5S4P - chains B and E of the 6 polymer chains in the assembly; structure by X-ray diffraction, 2.29 A resolution.

# Chain B
Name: Tubulin beta-2B chain
Organism: Bos taurus
Reference sequence: Q6B856 (TBB2B_BOVIN); the author numbering skips numbers that UniProt does not, so the offset changes along the chain: 1-42 = UniProt 1-42; 45-360 = UniProt 43-358; 369-455 = UniProt 359-445
Amino-acid sequence (445 residues; each row starts with the number of its first residue; note: 10 numbers in that range are skipped by the numbering (no residue carries them; nothing is unmodelled there)):
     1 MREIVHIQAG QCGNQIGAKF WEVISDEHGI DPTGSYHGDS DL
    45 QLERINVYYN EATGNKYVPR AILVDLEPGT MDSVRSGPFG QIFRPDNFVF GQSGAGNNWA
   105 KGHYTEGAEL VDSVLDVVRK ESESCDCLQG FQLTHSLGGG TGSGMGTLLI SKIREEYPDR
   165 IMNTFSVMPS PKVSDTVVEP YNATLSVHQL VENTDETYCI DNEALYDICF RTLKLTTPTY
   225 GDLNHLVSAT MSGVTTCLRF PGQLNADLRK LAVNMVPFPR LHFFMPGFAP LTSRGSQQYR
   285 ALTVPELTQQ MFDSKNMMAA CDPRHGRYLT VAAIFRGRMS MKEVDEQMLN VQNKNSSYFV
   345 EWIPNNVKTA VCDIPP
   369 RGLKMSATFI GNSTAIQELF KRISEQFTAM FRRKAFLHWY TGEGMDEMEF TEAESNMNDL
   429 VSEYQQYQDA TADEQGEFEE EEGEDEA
Disordered / not traced: 276-280, 438-455
Ion coordination: Mg2+: Q11 (together with GDP); Ca2+: E113 (shared with 1 residue of chain C)
Residues lining bound ligands:
  - GDP (guanosine-5'-diphosphate): G10, Q11, C12, Q15, I16, D69, A99, N101, S140, G142, G143, G144, T145, G146, S147, V171, P173, V177, D179, E183, N206, L209, Y224, L227, N228
  - WNY (1-[4-(4-chlorophenyl)piperazin-1-yl]ethan-1-one), molecule 1: V177, S178, D179, Y210, P222, T223, Y224, L227
  - WNY, molecule 2: E200, Y202, V238, C241, L242, L252, L255, M259, A316, A317, I318, K352, T353, A354, I378
UniProt features mapped onto this chain:
  - motif: M1 to I4 (MREI motif)
  - binding site (GTP): Q11, E71, S140, G144, T145, G146, N206, N228
  - binding site (Mg(2+)): E71
  - modified residue: S40 (Phosphoserine), T57 (Phosphothreonine), K60 (N6-acetyllysine), S174 (Phosphoserine), T287 (Phosphothreonine), T292 (Phosphothreonine), R320 (Omega-N-methylarginine), E448 (5-glutamyl polyglutamate)
  - cross-link (Glycyl lysine isopeptide (Lys-Gly)): K60 (interchain with G-Cter in ubiquitin), K326 (interchain with G-Cter in ubiquitin)

# Chain E
Name: Stathmin-4
Organism: Rattus norvegicus
Reference sequence: P63043 (STMN4_RAT); residues 5-145 here correspond to UniProt positions 49-189 (UniProt number = residue number + 44)
Amino-acid sequence (143 residues; numbered 3 to 145; the number before each row is that of its first residue):
     3 MADMEVIELN KCTSGQSFEV ILKPPSFDGV PEFNASLPRR RDPSLEEIQK KLEAAEERRK
    63 YQEAELLKHL AEKREHEREV IQKAIEENNN FIKMAKEKLA QKMESNKENR EAHLAAMLER
   123 LQEKDKHAEE VRKNKELKEE ASR
Disordered / not traced: 3-5, 29-43, 144-145
Construct notes: initiating methionine (3); expression tag (4)
UniProt features mapped onto this chain:
  - modified residue: S46 (Phosphoserine)

# Chain B / chain E interface
Residue-residue contacts - 26 pairs, chain B then chain E:
  H107(B) with K75(E), hydrogen bond
  Y108(B) with H78(E), hydrogen bond; E79(E); V82(E), hydrophobic; I83(E)
  L152(B) with E79(E)
  S155(B) with L72(E); K75(E); R76(E), hydrogen bond
  K156(B) with R76(E); E79(E), salt bridge
  R158(B) with L68(E)
  E159(B) with L69(E); L72(E); R76(E), salt bridge
  P162(B) with E65(E)
  Q193(B) with K75(E)
  E196(B) with H71(E), salt bridge
  T409(B) with E89(E)
  E411(B) with V82(E); A86(E)
  G412(B) with V82(E); K85(E); A86(E)
  M413(B) with V82(E)
  E417(B) with H78(E), salt bridge
Other interface residues (no listed pair), chain B (18 interface residues in all): T109, N197, G410

# Summary
The interface between chain B and chain E involves 18 residues on one side and 14 on the other, with 3
hydrogen bonds and 4 salt bridges. Among the polar pairs are K156(B)-E79(E), E159(B)-R76(E) and
E196(B)-H71(E). Bound to chain B: GDP and compound WNY.
Here chain B is Tubulin beta-2B chain (Bos taurus) and chain E is Stathmin-4 (Rattus norvegicus). Entry 5S4P
(Tubulin-Z275165822-complex) was determined by X-ray diffraction, deposited together with 5S4L, 5S4M, 5S4N,
5S4O, 5S4Q, 5S4R and 52 further entries.
